Entry 6PKW (electron microscopy, 4.50 A resolution (low resolution: residue-level contacts below are approximate; hydrogen-bond / salt-bridge calls are withheld)); this record covers chains A and B of the 4 polymer chains in the assembly.

[Chain A (and B)]
Molecule: Transient receptor potential cation channel subfamily M member 2
From: Danio rerio
Notes: chain B of this document is another copy of the same molecule, construct and numbering; everything in this record applies to it too
Chain sequence (1466 residues; each row starts with the number of its first residue; note: 39 numbers in that range are skipped by the numbering (no residue carries them; nothing is unmodelled there); numbering starts at 0; X marks 22 residues of unknown identity (built as UNK)):
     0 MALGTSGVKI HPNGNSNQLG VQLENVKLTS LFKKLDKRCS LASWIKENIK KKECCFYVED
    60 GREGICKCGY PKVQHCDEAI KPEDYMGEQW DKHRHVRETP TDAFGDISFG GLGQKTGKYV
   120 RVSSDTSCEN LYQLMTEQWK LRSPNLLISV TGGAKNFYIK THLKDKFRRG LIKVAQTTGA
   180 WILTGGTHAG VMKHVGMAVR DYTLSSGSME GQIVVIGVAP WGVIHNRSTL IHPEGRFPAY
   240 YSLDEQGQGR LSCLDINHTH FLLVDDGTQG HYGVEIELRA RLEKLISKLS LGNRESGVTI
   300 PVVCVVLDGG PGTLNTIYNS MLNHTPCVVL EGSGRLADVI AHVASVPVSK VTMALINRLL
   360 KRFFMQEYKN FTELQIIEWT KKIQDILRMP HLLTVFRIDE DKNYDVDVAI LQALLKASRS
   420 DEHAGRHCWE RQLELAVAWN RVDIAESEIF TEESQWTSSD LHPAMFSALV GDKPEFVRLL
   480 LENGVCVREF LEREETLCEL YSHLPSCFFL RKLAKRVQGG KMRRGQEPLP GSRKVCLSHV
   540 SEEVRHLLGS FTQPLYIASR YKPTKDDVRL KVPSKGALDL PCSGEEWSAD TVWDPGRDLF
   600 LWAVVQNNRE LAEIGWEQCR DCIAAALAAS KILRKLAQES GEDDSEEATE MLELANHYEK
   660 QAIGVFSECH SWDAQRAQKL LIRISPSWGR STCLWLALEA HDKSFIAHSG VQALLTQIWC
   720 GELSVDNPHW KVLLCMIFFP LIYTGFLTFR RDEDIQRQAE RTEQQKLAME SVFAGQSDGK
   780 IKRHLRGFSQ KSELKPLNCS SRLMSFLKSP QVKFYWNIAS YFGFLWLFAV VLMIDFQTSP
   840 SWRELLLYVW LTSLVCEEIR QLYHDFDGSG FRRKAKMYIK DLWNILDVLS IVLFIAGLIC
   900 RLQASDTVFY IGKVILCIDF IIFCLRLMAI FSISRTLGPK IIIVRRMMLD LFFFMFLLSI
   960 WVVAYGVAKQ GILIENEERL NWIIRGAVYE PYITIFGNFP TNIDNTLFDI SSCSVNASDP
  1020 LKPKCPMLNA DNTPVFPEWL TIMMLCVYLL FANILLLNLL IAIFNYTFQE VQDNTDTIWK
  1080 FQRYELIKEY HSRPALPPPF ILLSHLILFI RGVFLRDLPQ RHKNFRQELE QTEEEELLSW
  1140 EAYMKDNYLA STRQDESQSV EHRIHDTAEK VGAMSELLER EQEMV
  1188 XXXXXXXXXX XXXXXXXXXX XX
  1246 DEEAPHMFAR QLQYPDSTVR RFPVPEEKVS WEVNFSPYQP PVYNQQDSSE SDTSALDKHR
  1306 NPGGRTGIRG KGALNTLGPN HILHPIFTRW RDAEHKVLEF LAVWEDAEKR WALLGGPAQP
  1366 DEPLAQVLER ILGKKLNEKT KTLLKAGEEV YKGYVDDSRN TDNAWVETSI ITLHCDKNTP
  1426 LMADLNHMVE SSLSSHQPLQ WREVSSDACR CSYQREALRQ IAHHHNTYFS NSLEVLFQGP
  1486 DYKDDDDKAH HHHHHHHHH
Unresolved in the structure: 0-39, 50-114, 203-210, 218-253, 343-352, 398-404, 422-424, 518-534, 562-588, 764-797, 838-839, 865-868, 996-1031, 1066-1071, 1115-1119, 1291-1302, 1338-1340, 1350-1354, 1364-1368, 1384-1391, 1425-1426, 1436-1443, 1468-1504 (chain B: 0-39, 50-115, 138-163, 176-181, 203-258, 289-295, 305-312, 328-350, 365-371, 395-405, 422-425, 451-454, 518-534, 562-588, 640-645, 764-797, 833-839, 865-868, 996-1031, 1066-1071, 1115-1119, 1291-1302, 1338-1340, 1350-1354, 1364-1368, 1384-1391, 1425-1426, 1436-1443, 1468-1504)

[Chain A / chain B interface]
Residue-residue contacts - 12 pairs, chain A then chain B:
  Glu-481(A) with Arg-199(B)
  Met-832(A) with Asn-975(B)
  Cys-916(A) with Gly-970(B)
  Ile-1062(A) with Ile-1060(B)
  Arg-1162(A) with His-1164(B); Ala-1167(B)
  Ile-1163(A) with Ile-1163(B)
  Thr-1166(A) with Ala-1167(B)
  Val-1170(A) with Val-1170(B)
  Met-1173(A) with Met-1173(B); Ser-1174(B); Leu-1177(B)
Also at the interface, not in a pair above, chain A (15 interface residues in all): Ile-833, Phe-1063, Val-1159, Lys-1169, Leu-1176, Leu-1177
Also at the interface, not in a pair above, chain B (13 interface residues in all): Glu-976, Gly-1171

[In short]
Chain A and chain B form an interface of 15 and 13 residues respectively.
Chain A and chain B are both Transient receptor potential cation channel subfamily M member 2 (Danio rerio);
the structure, Cryo-EM structure of the zebrafish TRPM2 channel in the apo conformation, processed with C2
symmetry (pseudo ..., was determined by electron microscopy together with 6PKV, 6PKX and 6D73 from the same
study.
